Entry 7ZLD (X-ray diffraction, 1.61 A resolution); this record covers chains A and B.

== Chain A ==
Name: Serine protease subunit NS2B
Source organism: Zika virus
UniProtKB: Q32ZE1 (POLG_ZIKV); residues 46-96 here correspond to UniProt positions 1414-1464 (UniProt number = residue number + 1368)
Amino-acid sequence (53 residues; each row starts with the number of its first residue):
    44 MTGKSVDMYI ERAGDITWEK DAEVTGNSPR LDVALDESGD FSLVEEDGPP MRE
Unresolved in the structure: 44-49, 89-96
Construct notes: initiating methionine (44); expression tag (45)
Ligand contacts: MI-2223 (IY3; (2S)-2-[2-[3-(aminomethyl)phenyl]ethanoylamino]-6-azanyl-N-[(2S)-6-azanyl-1-[[(5R)-6-azanyl-5-carbamimidamido-6-oxidanylidene-hexyl]amino]-1-oxidanylidene-hexan-2-yl]hexanamide): Gly82, Asp83, Phe84, Ser85
Swiss-Prot annotation at these positions:
  - region: Ile53 to Pro92 (Interacts with and activates NS3 protease)
Reported in the primary citation:
  - binding site for MI-2223: Gly82, Asp83, Phe84, Ser85

== Chain B ==
Name: Serine protease NS3
Source organism: Zika virus
Notes: EC 3.4.21.91, 3.6.1.15, 3.6.4.13
UniProtKB: Q32ZE1 (POLG_ZIKV); residues 1-177 here correspond to UniProt positions 1499-1675 (UniProt number = residue number + 1498)
Amino-acid sequence (178 residues; each row starts with the number of its first residue; numbering starts at 0):
     0 GSGALWDVPA PKEVKKGETT DGVYRVMTRR LLGSTQVGVG VMQEGVFHTM WHVTKGAALR
    60 SGEGRLDPYW GDVKQDLVSY CGPWKLDAAW DGLSEVQLLA VPPGERAKNI QTLPGIFKTK
   120 DGDIGAVALD YPAGTSGSPI LDKCGRVIGL YGNGVVIKNG SYVSAITQGK REEETPVE
Unresolved in the structure: 0-16, 172-177
Construct notes: expression tag (0); conflict Lys107 (Arg1605 in Q32ZE1)
Ligand contacts: MI-2223 (IY3; (2S)-2-[2-[3-(aminomethyl)phenyl]ethanoylamino]-6-azanyl-N-[(2S)-6-azanyl-1-[[(5R)-6-azanyl-5-carbamimidamido-6-oxidanylidene-hexyl]amino]-1-oxidanylidene-hexan-2-yl]hexanamide): His51, Asp75, Asp129, Tyr130, Pro131, Ala132, Ser135, Tyr150, Gly151, Asn152, Gly153, Val154, Val155, Gly159, Tyr161
Swiss-Prot annotation at these positions:
  - active site (Charge relay system): His51, Asp75, Ser135
Reported in the primary citation:
  - binding site for MI-2223: Asp129, Asn152, Gly153, Gly159, Tyr161

== How chain A and chain B interact ==
Pairs across the interface (96):
  Asp50(A) with Thr27(B); Arg28(B); Arg59(B), salt bridge
  Met51(A) with Met26(B); Val36(B), hydrophobic; Val52(B); Thr53(B); Leu58(B), hydrophobic; Arg59(B), hydrogen bond (backbone-backbone)
  Tyr52(A) with Arg24(B); Val25(B); Met26(B), hydrogen bond (backbone-backbone); Arg28(B), hydrogen bond; Ser33(B), hydrogen bond; Arg59(B)
  Ile53(A) with Tyr23(B), hydrophobic; Arg24(B); Met41(B), hydrophobic; Phe46(B), hydrophobic; Arg59(B), hydrogen bond (backbone-backbone); Ser60(B); Leu65(B), hydrophobic
  Glu54(A) with Tyr23(B); Arg24(B), hydrogen bond (backbone-backbone)
  Arg55(A) with Thr19(B); Asp20(B), hydrogen bond (side chain-backbone); Gly21(B); Val22(B); Tyr23(B)
  Ala56(A) with Val22(B), hydrogen bond (backbone-backbone); Val100(B), hydrophobic; Ala106(B)
  Gly57(A) with Gly21(B); Val22(B), hydrogen bond (backbone-backbone)
  Asp58(A) with Leu98(B)
  Ile59(A) with Gly21(B); Val22(B); Val40(B), hydrophobic; Leu98(B), hydrophobic; Leu140(B), hydrophobic; Gly144(B); Val146(B), hydrophobic
  Thr60(A) with Asn108(B), hydrogen bond (backbone-side chain); Leu140(B)
  Trp61(A) with Glu94(B); Val95(B); Gln96(B); Gln110(B); Leu140(B); Asp141(B); Lys142(B)
  Glu62(A) with Gln96(B), hydrogen bond (backbone-side chain); Asn108(B)
  Ala65(A) with Gln96(B); Asn108(B)
  Glu66(A) with Ile109(B); Gln110(B), hydrogen bond (backbone-backbone)
  Val67(A) with Glu94(B); Gln110(B)
  Thr68(A) with Ile109(B); Gln110(B), hydrogen bond (backbone-backbone); Thr111(B), hydrogen bond (backbone-side chain); Leu128(B)
  Gly69(A) with Thr111(B); Ala127(B)
  Asn70(A) with Leu112(B); Ala127(B)
  Ser71(A) with Leu112(B), hydrogen bond (side chain-backbone); Pro113(B); Gly114(B)
  Pro72(A) with Gly114(B); Ile115(B), hydrogen bond (backbone-backbone); Ala127(B)
  Arg73(A) with Ile115(B)
  Leu74(A) with Ile115(B), hydrogen bond (backbone-backbone); Phe116(B); Lys117(B), hydrogen bond (backbone-backbone)
  Asp75(A) with Lys117(B)
  Val76(A) with Phe116(B), hydrophobic; Lys117(B), hydrogen bond (backbone-backbone); Thr118(B)
  Leu78(A) with Lys73(B)
  Asp79(A) with Lys73(B)
  Glu80(A) with Lys73(B)
  Ser81(A) with Val72(B)
  Gly82(A) with Val72(B); Lys73(B); Asn152(B), hydrogen bond (backbone-side chain)
  Phe84(A) with Phe116(B), hydrophobic; Asn152(B); Gly153(B); Val154(B), hydrophobic; Ala164(B), hydrophobic
  Leu86(A) with Val154(B), hydrophobic; Val155(B); Ile156(B), hydrophobic
Interface residues without a listed pair, chain A (33 interface residues in all): Ser85
Interface residues without a listed pair, chain B (57 interface residues in all): Arg29, Ala57, Ile123, Val162

== Summary ==
33 residues of chain A and 57 residues of chain B are in contact; the contacts include 20 hydrogen bonds and 1
salt bridge. Polar contacts include Asp50(A)-Arg59(B), Tyr52(A)-Arg28(B) and Tyr52(A)-Ser33(B). MI-2223 is
bound between chain A and chain B. From the paper: a binding site for MI-2223 at Gly82(A), Asp83(A) and
Asp129(B) among others.
Here chain A is Serine protease subunit NS2B and chain B is Serine protease NS3, both from Zika virus. Entry
7ZLD (Crystal Structure of Unlinked NS2B_NS3 Protease from Zika Virus in Complex with Inhibitor MI-2223) was
determined by X-ray diffraction together with 7ZLC and 7ZMI from the same study.
